1VQ9 - chains 0 and P of the 32 polymer chains in the assembly; structure by X-ray diffraction, 2.40 A resolution.

== Chain 0 ==
Molecule: 23S ribosomal RNA
Source organism: Haloarcula marismortui
Sequence (2922 nucleotides; numbered 2 to 2923; the number before each row is that of its first residue):
     2 UUGGCUACUAUGCCAGCUGGUGGAUUGCUCGGCUCAGGCGCUGAUGAAGG
    52 ACGUGCCAAGCUGCGAUAAGCCAUGGGGAGCCGCACGGAGGCGAAGAACC
   102 AUGGAUUUCCGAAUGAGAAUCUCUCUAACAAUUGCUUCGCGCAAUGAGGA
   152 ACCCCGAGAACUGAAACAUCUCAGUAUCGGGAGGAACAGAAAACGCAAUG
   202 UGAUGUCGUUAGUAACCGCGAGUGAACGCGAUACAGCCCAAACCGAAGCC
   252 CUCACGGGCAAUGUGGUGUCAGGGCUACCUCUCAUCAGCCGACCGUCUCG
   302 ACGAAGUCUCUUGGAACAGAGCGUGAUACAGGGUGACAACCCCGUACUCG
   352 AGACCAGUACGACGUGCGGUAGUGCCAGAGUAGCGGGGGUUGGAUAUCCC
   402 UCGCGAAUAACGCAGGCAUCGACUGCGAAGGCUAAACACAACCUGAGACC
   452 GAUAGUGAACAAGUAGUGUGAACGAACGCUGCAAAGUACCCUCAGAAGGG
   502 AGGCGAAAUAGAGCAUGAAAUCAGUUGGCGAUCGAGCGACAGGGCAUACA
   552 AGGUCCCUCGACGAAUGACCGACGCGCGAGCGUCCAGUAAGACUCACGGG
   602 AAGCCGAUGUUCUGUCGUACGUUUUGAAAAACGAGCCAGGGAGUGUGUCU
   652 GCAUGGCAAGUCUAACCGGAGUAUCCGGGGAGGCACAGGGAAACCGACAU
   702 GGCCGCAGGGCUUUGCCCGAGGGCCGCCGUCUUCAAGGGCGGGGAGCCAU
   752 GUGGACACGACCCGAAUCCGGACGAUCUACGCAUGGACAAGAUGAAGCGU
   802 GCCGAAAGGCACGUGGAAGUCUGUUAGAGUUGGUGUCCUACAAUACCCUC
   852 UCGUGAUCUAUGUGUAGGGGUGAAAGGCCCAUCGAGUCCGGCAACAGCUG
   902 GUUCCAAUCGAAACAUGUCGAAGCAUGACCUCCGCCGAGGUAGUCUGUGA
   952 GGUAGAGCGACCGAUUGGUGUGUCCGCCUCCGAGAGGAGUCGGCACACCU
  1002 GUCAAACUCCAAACUUACAGACGCCGUUUGACGCGGGGAUUCCGGUGCGC
  1052 GGGGUAAGCCUGUGUACCAGGAGGGGAACAACCCAGAGAUAGGUUAAGGU
  1102 CCCCAAGUGUGGAUUAAGUGUAAUCCUCUGAAGGUGGUCUCGAGCCCUAG
  1152 ACAGCCGGGAGGUGAGCUUAGAAGCAGCUACCCUCUAAGAAAAGCGUAAC
  1202 AGCUUACCGGCCGAGGUUUGAGGCGCCCAAAAUGAUCGGGACUCAAAUCC
  1252 ACCACCGAGACCUGUCCGUACCACUCAUACUGGUAAUCGAGUAGAUUGGC
  1302 GCUCUAAUUGGAUGGAAGUAGGGGUGAAAACUCCUAUGGACCGAUUAGUG
  1352 ACGAAAAUCCUGGCCAUAGUAGCAGCGAUAGUCGGGUGAGAACCCCGACG
  1402 GCCUAAUGGAUAAGGGUUCCUCAGCACUGCUGAUCAGCUGAGGGUUAGCC
  1452 GGUCCUAAGUCAUACCGCAACUCGACUAUGACGAAAUGGGAAACGGGUUA
  1502 AUAUUCCCGUGCCACUAUGCAGUGAAAGUUGACGCCCUGGGGUCGAUCAC
  1552 GCUGGGCAUUCGCCCAGUCGAACCGUCCAACUCCGUGGAAGCCGUAAUGG
  1602 CAGGAAGCGGACGAACGGCGGCAUAGGGAAACGUGAUUCAACCUGGGGCC
  1652 CAUGAAAAGACGAGCAUAGUGUCCGUACCGAGAACCGACACAGGUGUCCA
  1702 UGGCGGCGAAAGCCAAGGCCUGUCGGGAGCAACCAACGUUAGGGAAUUCG
  1752 GCAAGUUAGUCCCGUACCUUCGGAAGAAGGGAUGCCUGCUCCGGAACGGA
  1802 GCAGGUCGCAGUGACUCGGAAGCUCGGACUGUCUAGUAACAACAUAGGUG
  1852 ACCGCAAAUCCGCAAGGACUCGUACGGUCACUGAAUCCUGCCCAGUGCAG
  1902 GUAUCUGAACACCUCGUACAAGAGGACGAAGGACCUGUCAACGGCGGGGG
  1952 UAACUAUGACCCUCUUAAGGUAGCGUAGUACCUUGCCGCAUCAGUAGCGG
  2002 CUUGCAUGAAUGGAUUAACCAGAGCUUCACUGUCCCAACGUUGGGCCCGG
  2052 UGAACUGUACAUUCCAGUGCGGAGUCUGGAGACACCCAGGGGGAAGCGAA
  2102 GACCCUAUGGAGCUUUACUGCAGGCUGUCGCUGAGACGUGGUCGCCGAUG
  2152 UGCAGCAUAGGUAGGAGACACUACACAGGUACCCGCGCUAGCGGGCCACC
  2202 GAGUCAACAGUGAAAUACUACCCGUCGGUGACUGCGACUCUCACUCCGGG
  2252 AGGAGGACACCGAUAGCCGGGCAGUUUGACUGGGGCGGUACGCGCUCGAA
  2302 AAGAUAUCGAGCGCGCCCUAUGGCUAUCUCAGCCGGGACAGAGACCCGGC
  2352 GAAGAGUGCAAGAGCAAAAGAUAGCUUGACAGUGUUCUUCCCAACGAGGA
  2402 ACGCUGACGCGAAAGCGUGGUCUAGCGAACCAAUUAGCCUGCUUGAUGCG
  2452 GGCAAUUGAUGACAGAAAAGCUACCCUAGGGAUAACAGAGUCGUCACUCG
  2502 CAAGAGCACAUAUCGACCGAGUGGCUUGCUACCUCGAUGUCGGUUCCCUC
  2552 CAUCCUGCCCGUGCAGAAGCGGGCAAGGGUGAGGUUGUUCGCCUAUUAAA
  2602 GGAGGUCGUGAGCUGGGUUUAGACCGUCGUGAGACAGGUCGGCUGCUAUC
  2652 UACUGGGUGUGUAAUGGUGUCUGACAAGAACGACCGUAUAGUACGAGAGG
  2702 AACUACGGUUGGUGGCCACUGGUGUACCGGUUGUUCGAGAGAGCACGUGC
  2752 CGGGUAGCCACGCCACACGGGGUAAGAGCUGAACGCAUCUAAGCUCGAAA
  2802 CCCACUUGGAAAAGAGACACCGCCGAGGUCCCGCGUACAAGACGCGGUCG
  2852 AUAGACUCGGGGUGUGCGCGUCGAGGUAACGAGACGUUAAGCCCACGAGC
  2902 ACUAACAGACCAAAGCCAUCAU
Disordered / not traced: 2-9, 126-127, 715, 971-998, 1560, 1952-1963, 2137-2236, 2339-2343, 2665-2666, 2915-2923
Modified positions: 1MA (6-hydro-1-methyladenosine-5'-monophosphate) at position 628, OMU (o2'-methyluridine 5'-monophosphate) at position 2587, OMG (o2'-methylguanosine-5'-monophosphate) at position 2588, UR3 (3-methyluridine-5'-monophoshate) at position 2619, PSU (pseudouridine-5'-monophosphate) at position 2621
Ion coordination: Mg2+ site 1 near G28 (its only coordinating residue here); Sr2+ site 1: G33, C34, U457; Na+ site 1: C40, C443; Na+ site 2: G56, A59, G61; Sr2+ site 2: G84, C85 (shared with 1 residue of chain T); Sr2+ site 3: C85, A86, C87 (shared with 1 residue of chain T); Na+ site 3: U107, U108; Mg2+ site 2: U115, G118; Na+ site 4: C130, U146, G147; Na+ site 5: C141, G142; Sr2+ site 4: G147, A183 (shared with 1 residue of chain M); Mg2+ site 3: C162, U2276; 2 more K+ sites not listed; 71 more Mg2+ sites not listed; 59 more Na+ sites not listed; 87 more Sr2+ sites not listed
Residues lining bound ligands: sparsomycin (SPS): A2486, C2487, G2540, U2541, UR3_2619, U2620, A2637

== Chain P ==
Protein: 50S ribosomal protein L19E
Source organism: Haloarcula marismortui
UniProtKB: P14119 (RL19_HALMA); residue numbers follow UniProt; this construct covers 0-148
Chain sequence (149 residues; row label = number of the first residue in the row; numbering starts at 0):
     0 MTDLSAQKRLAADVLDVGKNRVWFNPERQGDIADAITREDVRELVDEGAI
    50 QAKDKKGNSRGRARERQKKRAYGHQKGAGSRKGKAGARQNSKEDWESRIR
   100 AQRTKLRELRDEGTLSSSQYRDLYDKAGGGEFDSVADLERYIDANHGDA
Disordered / not traced: 0, 144-148

== Interface between chain 0 and chain P ==
Pairs across the interface (173):
  G792(0) with Lys83(P), sugar contact; Ala86(P), sugar contact
  A793(0) with Lys83(P), sugar contact; Gly85(P), hydrogen bond to the phosphate; Ala86(P), hydrogen bond to the phosphate
  G800(0) with Gly127(P), sugar contact; Gly128(P), hydrogen bond to the base
  U801(0) with Asp124(P), sugar contact; Lys125(P), phosphate contact; Gly128(P), sugar contact; Glu130(P), hydrogen bond to the sugar
  G802(0) with Lys125(P), phosphate contact; Glu130(P), sugar contact
  G814(0) with Trp94(P), sugar contact
  U815(0) with Trp94(P), sugar contact
  G816(0) with Lys91(P), salt bridge to the phosphate
  G817(0) with Lys91(P), salt bridge to the phosphate
  G1386(0) with Gln28(P), hydrogen bond to the base
  G1387(0) with Thr1(P), hydrogen bond to the sugar; Gln28(P), hydrogen bond to the sugar
  U1388(0) with Thr1(P), hydrogen bond to the sugar
  C1395(0) with Asp2(P), hydrogen bond to the sugar
  C1396(0) with Thr1(P), sugar contact; Asp2(P), sugar contact; Leu3(P), hydrogen bond to the sugar
  C1397(0) with Lys7(P), salt bridge to the phosphate; Phe23(P), hydrogen bond to the sugar; Pro25(P), sugar contact; Gln28(P), sugar contact
  G1398(0) with Lys7(P), salt bridge to the phosphate; Val21(P), phosphate contact; Trp22(P), hydrogen bond to the phosphate; Phe23(P), hydrogen bond to the phosphate; Pro25(P), sugar contact
  A1399(0) with Trp22(P), phosphate contact; Lys52(P), salt bridge to the phosphate
  U1422(0) with Ala5(P), phosphate contact
  U1499(0) with Arg41(P), salt bridge to the phosphate
  U1500(0) with Arg37(P), phosphate contact; Arg41(P), salt bridge to the phosphate
  A1501(0) with Arg8(P), hydrogen bond to the phosphate; Leu9(P), phosphate contact; Thr36(P), phosphate contact; Arg37(P), salt bridge to the phosphate
  A1502(0) with Arg8(P), salt bridge to the phosphate; Arg37(P), salt bridge to the phosphate
  G1540(0) with Glu95(P), phosphate contact; Arg99(P), hydrogen bond to the phosphate
  G1541(0) with Arg99(P), salt bridge to the phosphate
  U1548(0) with Arg59(P), hydrogen bond to the phosphate
  C1549(0) with Arg59(P), salt bridge to the phosphate; Arg63(P), salt bridge to the phosphate; Gln66(P), sugar contact
  G1556(0) with Asp53(P), sugar contact
  C1565(0) with Ser58(P), phosphate contact; Arg59(P), phosphate contact; Gly60(P), phosphate contact; Arg63(P), salt bridge to the phosphate
  C1566(0) with Gly56(P), phosphate contact; Asn57(P), phosphate contact; Ser58(P), phosphate contact; Arg59(P), hydrogen bond to the phosphate; Arg63(P), salt bridge to the phosphate
  A1567(0) with Lys54(P), phosphate contact; Gly56(P), phosphate contact
  C1593(0) with Ser116(P), phosphate contact; Ser117(P), hydrogen bond to the phosphate
  C1594(0) with Arg109(P), salt bridge to the phosphate; Ser116(P), phosphate contact; Tyr119(P), phosphate contact; Arg120(P), salt bridge to the phosphate
  G1595(0) with Arg109(P), salt bridge to the phosphate; Tyr119(P), hydrogen bond to the phosphate; Arg120(P), hydrogen bond to the base; Tyr123(P), base contact; Asp124(P), base contact
  U1596(0) with Arg102(P), base contact; Tyr123(P), hydrogen bond to the phosphate
  A1597(0) with Lys91(P), hydrogen bond to the base; Trp94(P), hydrogen bond to the sugar; Glu95(P), sugar contact; Ile98(P), sugar contact; Arg99(P), salt bridge to the phosphate; Arg102(P), salt bridge to the phosphate
  A1598(0) with Trp94(P), phosphate contact; Arg102(P), salt bridge to the phosphate
  G1703(0) with Asn57(P), base contact
  G1704(0) with Asn57(P), hydrogen bond to the base; Arg59(P), hydrogen bond to the phosphate
  C1705(0) with Arg59(P), salt bridge to the phosphate; Arg65(P), hydrogen bond to the phosphate
  G1706(0) with Arg65(P), salt bridge to the phosphate; Arg69(P), salt bridge to the phosphate
  G1707(0) with Arg69(P), salt bridge to the phosphate; Lys81(P), hydrogen bond to the phosphate; Gly82(P), phosphate contact
  C1708(0) with Arg80(P), phosphate contact; Lys81(P), hydrogen bond to the phosphate; Gly82(P), hydrogen bond to the phosphate; Ala86(P), sugar contact; Arg87(P), salt bridge to the phosphate
  C1715(0) with Lys55(P), hydrogen bond to the sugar; Asn57(P), hydrogen bond to the sugar
  A1716(0) with Lys55(P), salt bridge to the phosphate; Asn57(P), sugar contact
  A1717(0) with Lys54(P), phosphate contact; Lys55(P), hydrogen bond to the phosphate
  G1718(0) with Val16(P), phosphate contact; Gly17(P), hydrogen bond to the phosphate; Arg20(P), salt bridge to the phosphate
  G1719(0) with Gly17(P), phosphate contact; Lys18(P), hydrogen bond to the phosphate; Asn19(P), hydrogen bond to the phosphate
  C1720(0) with Asn19(P), hydrogen bond to the phosphate
  G1760(0) with Ala77(P), hydrogen bond to the base; Gly78(P), base contact; Arg80(P), hydrogen bond to the base; Lys81(P), hydrogen bond to the sugar
  U1761(0) with Arg80(P), sugar contact; Lys81(P), sugar contact; Gly82(P), sugar contact; Lys83(P), sugar contact; Ala84(P), phosphate contact
  C1762(0) with Lys83(P), salt bridge to the phosphate; Ala84(P), hydrogen bond to the phosphate
  U1784(0) with Ala77(P), sugar contact; Gly78(P), hydrogen bond to the phosphate
  G1785(0) with Gly76(P), phosphate contact; Ala77(P), phosphate contact; Gly78(P), hydrogen bond to the phosphate; Ser79(P), phosphate contact
  C1786(0) with Gln74(P), phosphate contact
  C1787(0) with Lys68(P), salt bridge to the phosphate; Gln74(P), hydrogen bond to the phosphate
  U1788(0) with Lys68(P), phosphate contact; His73(P), base contact
  G1789(0) with Tyr71(P), base contact; His73(P), hydrogen bond to the base
  C1790(0) with Tyr71(P), hydrogen bond to the phosphate; Gly72(P), base contact
  C1793(0) with Arg97(P), sugar contact; Ser133(P), phosphate contact; Ala135(P), phosphate contact
  G1794(0) with Ser96(P), hydrogen bond to the sugar; Ala100(P), phosphate contact; Ser133(P), phosphate contact; Val134(P), hydrogen bond to the phosphate
  G1795(0) with Ala100(P), phosphate contact
  A1796(0) with Ser96(P), base contact
  C1798(0) with Gln66(P), sugar contact; Ala70(P), phosphate contact
  G1799(0) with Gln88(P), base contact
  G1800(0) with Lys75(P), salt bridge to the phosphate; Arg87(P), sugar contact; Gln88(P), sugar contact
  A1801(0) with Arg80(P), salt bridge to the phosphate; Arg87(P), salt bridge to the phosphate
  G1802(0) with Gly72(P), base contact; Arg80(P), salt bridge to the phosphate
  U1813(0) with Gly78(P), phosphate contact; Lys81(P), sugar contact
  U1817(0) with Lys81(P), hydrogen bond to the base
  U2735(0) with Arg65(P), salt bridge to the phosphate
  U2736(0) with Lys55(P), hydrogen bond to the sugar; Arg61(P), salt bridge to the phosphate
  C2737(0) with Lys55(P), phosphate contact; Gly56(P), phosphate contact; Asn57(P), phosphate contact; Ser58(P), hydrogen bond to the phosphate; Arg61(P), salt bridge to the phosphate
  G2738(0) with Ser58(P), sugar contact; Arg61(P), phosphate contact
  A2739(0) with Arg61(P), salt bridge to the phosphate
Other interface residues (no listed pair), chain 0 (77 interface residues in all): U1539, G1568, A1783
Other interface residues (no listed pair), chain P (84 interface residues in all): Ser4, Asn24, Ile35, Glu38, Ala62, Arg106, Gly129

== In short ==
Chain 0 and chain P form an interface of 77 and 84 residues respectively, with 50 hydrogen bonds and 38 salt
bridges. Among the polar pairs are G800(0)-Gly128(P), G1386(0)-Gln28(P) and G1595(0)-Arg120(P). Ligands of
chain 0: sparsomycin.
Chain 0 is 23S ribosomal RNA and chain P is 50S ribosomal protein L19E, both from Haloarcula marismortui; the
structure, The structure of CCA-PHE-CAP-BIO and the antibiotic sparsomycin bound to the large ribosomal
subunit of haloarcula ..., was determined by X-ray diffraction (same publication as 1VQ4, 1VQ5, 1VQ8, 1VQK,
1VQL, 1VQM, 1VQO and 1VQP).
